8E14 - chains G and H of the 14 polymer chains in the assembly; structure by electron microscopy, 3.36 A resolution.

Chain G (and H):
Molecule: integrase
From: Rous sarcoma virus - Prague C
Notes: EC 3.4.23.-, 2.7.7.49, 2.7.7.7, 3.1.26.4, 2.7.7.-, 3.1.-.-; chain H of this document is another copy of the same molecule, construct and numbering; everything in this record applies to it too
Reference sequence: P03354 (POL_RSVP); residues 1-278 here correspond to UniProt positions 1281-1558 (UniProt number = residue number + 1280)
Amino-acid sequence (278 residues; each row starts with the number of its first residue):
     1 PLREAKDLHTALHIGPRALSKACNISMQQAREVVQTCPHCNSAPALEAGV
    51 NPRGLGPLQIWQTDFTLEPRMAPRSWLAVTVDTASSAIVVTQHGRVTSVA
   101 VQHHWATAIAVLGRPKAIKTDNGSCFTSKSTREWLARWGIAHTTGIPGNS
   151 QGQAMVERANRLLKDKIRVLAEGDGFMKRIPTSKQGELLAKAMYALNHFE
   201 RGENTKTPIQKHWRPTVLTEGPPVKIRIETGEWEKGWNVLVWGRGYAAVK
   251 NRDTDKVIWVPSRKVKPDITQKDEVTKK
Unresolved in the structure: 1-220, 270-278
Construct notes: variant Lys166 (Arg1446 in P03354)
UniProt features mapped onto this chain:
  - DNA-binding region: Pro222 to Thr270 (Integrase-type)
  - region: Asp268 to Lys278 (Involved in homooctamerization)
  - binding site (Zn(2+)): His9, His13, Cys37, Cys40
  - binding site (Mg(2+)): Asp64, Asp121, Glu157
Reported in the primary citation:
  - binding site for the 22-nt DNA strand: Val50, Pro52
  - binding site for the 22-nt DNA strand: Arg244, Tyr246, Trp259
  - catalytic residues: Asp64, Asp121, Glu157
  - mutagenesis - R244E: abolished catalytic activity (3'-processing)
  - mutagenesis - R244E: abolished catalytic activity on concerted integration
  - mutagenesis - S124A: unchanged catalytic activity on concerted integration
  - mutagenesis - S124A: unchanged catalytic activity (3'-processing)
  - mutagenesis - R244A, Y246A: decreased binding to STC
  - mutagenesis - S124A: unchanged binding to STC
  - mutagenesis - S124D: abolished binding to STC

Chain G / chain H interface:
Residue-residue contacts - 7 pairs, chain G then chain H:
  Pro222(G) with Trp259(H)
  Pro223(G) with Val257(H)
  Trp242(G) with Val241(H), hydrophobic
  Pro267(G) with Trp259(H), hydrophobic
  Asp268(G) with Ile258(H)
  Ile269(G) with Val257(H); Ile258(H)
Also at the interface, not in a pair above, chain G (7 interface residues in all): Gly221
Also at the interface, not in a pair above, chain H (6 interface residues in all): Tyr246, Asp255

Overview:
7 residues of chain G face 6 of chain H across their interface. UniProt lists a DNA-binding region, 4
Zn2+-binding residues and 3 Mg2+-binding residues on chain G. From the paper: catalytic residues Asp64(G),
Asp121(G) and Glu157(G); R244A and Y246A of chain G reduce binding to STC; 5 substitutions were tested in all.
Chain G and chain H are both integrase (Rous sarcoma virus - Prague C); the structure, Cryo-EM structure of
Rous sarcoma virus strand transfer complex, was determined by electron microscopy.
